3U4W - chains A and B; structure by X-ray diffraction, 1.90 A resolution.

# Chain A
Name: Proto-oncogene tyrosine-protein kinase Src
Organism: Gallus gallus
Notes: EC 2.7.10.2; fragment: Src kinase domain
UniProt: P00523 (SRC_CHICK); residue numbers follow UniProt; this construct covers 259-533
Sequence (275 residues; row label = number of the first residue in the row):
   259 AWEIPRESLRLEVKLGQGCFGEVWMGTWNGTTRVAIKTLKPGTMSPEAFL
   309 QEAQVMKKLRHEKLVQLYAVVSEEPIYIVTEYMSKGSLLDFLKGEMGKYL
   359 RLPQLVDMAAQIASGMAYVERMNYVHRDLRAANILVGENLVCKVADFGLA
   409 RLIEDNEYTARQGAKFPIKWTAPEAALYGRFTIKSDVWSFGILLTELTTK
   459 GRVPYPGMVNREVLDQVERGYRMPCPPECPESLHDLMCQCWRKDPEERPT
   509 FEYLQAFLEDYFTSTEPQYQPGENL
UniProt features mapped onto this chain:
  - active site: Asp386 (Proton acceptor)
  - binding site (ATP): Leu273 to Val281, Lys295
  - modified residue: Tyr416 (Phosphotyrosine), Tyr436 (Phosphotyrosine), Cys498 (S-nitrosocysteine), Tyr527 (Phosphotyrosine)
  - mutagenesis: Cys498 (C498A: Significant reduction in S-nitrosylation), Tyr527 (Y527F: Constitutively active)
From the paper describing this entry:
  - binding site for macrocyclic inhibitor MC4B (chain B): Cys277, Phe278, Val281, Lys295, Leu297, Ile336, Thr338, Tyr340, Asp386, Arg388, Asn391, Leu407, Ile411, Tyr416
  - specificity-determining residues: Gln275, Cys277, Leu297
  - mutagenesis - C277Q (13-fold): decreased binding to 9
  - mutagenesis - C277Q (5-fold): decreased binding to 25b
  - mutagenesis - C277Q: unchanged binding to macrocyclic inhibitor MC4B (chain B)
  - mutagenesis - Q275G (between 5 and 7-fold), E280V (5-fold), L297M: decreased binding to macrocyclic inhibitor MC4B (chain B)
  - contacts within the chain: Lys272-Glu280 (salt bridge), Gln275-Glu280
  - mutagenesis - T338I: decreased binding to macrocyclic inhibitor MC4B (chain B) (proposed by the authors, not directly observed)
  - conformationally variable residues (helix shift): Lys295, Glu310

# Chain B
Name: macrocyclic inhibitor MC4B
Sequence (5 residues; row label = number of the first residue in the row):
     1 XAFXA
Modified positions: FUM (fumaric acid) at position 1, 08M (N~5~-(pyrazin-2-ylcarbonyl)-L-ornithine) at position 4; Ala2 (2-amino-3-cyclohexyl-propionic acid; ALC); Ala5 (2,4-diaminobutyric acid; DAB)
Covalent attachments: covalent link FUM_1-Ala5

# Chain A / chain B interface
Residue-residue contacts (39):
  Leu273(A) - 08M_4(B)
  Gly274(A) - Phe3(B)
  Gln275(A) - Phe3(B)  hydrogen bond (backbone-backbone)
  Gln275(A) - 08M_4(B)
  Gln275(A) - Ala5(B)
  Gly276(A) - FUM_1(B)
  Gly276(A) - Ala2(B)
  Gly276(A) - Phe3(B)  hydrogen bond (backbone-backbone)
  Gly276(A) - 08M_4(B)
  Gly276(A) - Ala5(B)
  Cys277(A) - FUM_1(B)
  Cys277(A) - Ala2(B)  hydrogen bond (backbone-backbone)
  Phe278(A) - FUM_1(B)
  Phe278(A) - Ala2(B)  hydrogen bond (backbone-backbone)
  Gly279(A) - Ala2(B)  hydrogen bond (backbone-backbone)
  Gly279(A) - Phe3(B)
  Glu280(A) - Phe3(B)
  Val281(A) - Phe3(B)
  Val281(A) - 08M_4(B)
  Ala293(A) - 08M_4(B)
  Lys295(A) - Phe3(B)
  Lys295(A) - 08M_4(B)
  Thr296(A) - Phe3(B)
  Leu297(A) - Phe3(B)  hydrophobic
  Thr338(A) - 08M_4(B)
  Glu339(A) - 08M_4(B)
  Tyr340(A) - 08M_4(B)
  Met341(A) - 08M_4(B)
  Gly344(A) - 08M_4(B)
  Asp386(A) - Ala2(B)
  Arg388(A) - FUM_1(B)
  Ala390(A) - FUM_1(B)
  Ala390(A) - 08M_4(B)
  Leu393(A) - 08M_4(B)
  Asp404(A) - Ala2(B)
  Asp404(A) - Phe3(B)
  Leu407(A) - Phe3(B)  hydrophobic
  Ala408(A) - Ala2(B)
  Ile411(A) - Ala2(B)
Also at the interface, not in a pair above, chain A (31 interface residues in all): Ile336, Ser345, Asp348, Asn391, Tyr416

# Overview
Chain A and chain B form an interface of 31 and 5 residues respectively, with 5 hydrogen bonds. The backbones
hydrogen-bond at Gln275(A)-Phe3(B), Gly276(A)-Phe3(B) and Cys277(A)-Ala2(B). The paper reports a binding site
for macrocyclic inhibitor MC4B (chain B) at Cys277(A), Phe278(A) and Val281(A) among others; Q275G, E280V and
L297M of chain A, among others, reduce binding to macrocyclic inhibitor MC4B (chain B); 5 substitutions were
tested in all.
Here chain A is Proto-oncogene tyrosine-protein kinase Src (Gallus gallus) and chain B is macrocyclic
inhibitor MC4B. Entry 3U4W (Src in complex with DNA-templated macrocyclic inhibitor MC4b) was determined by
X-ray diffraction together with 3U51 from the same study.
